Entry 4OS2 (X-ray diffraction, 1.79 A resolution); this record covers chains A and B.

[Chain A]
Protein: Urokinase-type plasminogen activator
Organism: Homo sapiens
Notes: EC 3.4.21.73; fragment: catalytic domain
UniProt: P00749 (UROK_HUMAN); the construct lacks a stretch of the UniProt sequence and is renumbered around it, so the offset changes along the chain: 16-37 = UniProt 179-200; 38-60 = UniProt 205-227; 63-97 = UniProt 234-268; 98-110 = UniProt 271-283; 5 more segments
Amino-acid sequence (245 residues; row label = number of the first residue in the row; note: 1 number in that range is skipped by the numbering (no residue carries it; nothing is unmodelled there); a row labelled like 37A-37D holds insertion residues (37A, then the next letters in order)):
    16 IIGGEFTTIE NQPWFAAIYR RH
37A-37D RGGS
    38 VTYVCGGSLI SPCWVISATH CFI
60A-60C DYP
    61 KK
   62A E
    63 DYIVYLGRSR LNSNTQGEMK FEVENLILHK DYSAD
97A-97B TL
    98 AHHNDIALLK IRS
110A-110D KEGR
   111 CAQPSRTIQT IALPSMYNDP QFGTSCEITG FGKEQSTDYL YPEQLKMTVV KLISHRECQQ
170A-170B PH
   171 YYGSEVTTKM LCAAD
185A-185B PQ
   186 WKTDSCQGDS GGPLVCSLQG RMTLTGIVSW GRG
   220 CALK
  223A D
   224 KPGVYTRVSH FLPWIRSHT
Differences from the reference sequence: engineered mutation Ala122 (Cys299 in P00749), Gln145 (Asn322 in P00749)
Curated features (UniProtKB/Swiss-Prot):
  - active site (Charge relay system): His57, Asp102, Ser195
  - modified residue: Ser146 (Phosphoserine)
Disulfides: Cys42-Cys58, Cys50-Cys111, Cys136-Cys201, Cys168-Cys182, Cys191-Cys220

[Chain B]
Protein: bicyclic peptide UK602 (bicyclic 1)
Amino-acid sequence (14 residues; each row starts with the number of its first residue):
     1 GXLGRGCENH RCLX
Modified residues: 81S ((4S)-4,5-disulfanyl-L-norvaline) at position 2; NH2 (amino group) at position 14
Covalently attached groups: covalent link 81S_2-Cys7, 81S_2-Cys12

[Interface between chain A and chain B]
Residue-residue contacts - 35 pairs, chain A then chain B:
  Arg35(A) - Asn9(B)  hydrogen bond
  Val41(A) - Glu8(B)
  Val41(A) - Asn9(B)
  Cys42(A) - Glu8(B)
  His57(A) - Gly6(B)  hydrogen bond (side chain-backbone)
  His57(A) - Cys7(B)
  His57(A) - Glu8(B)  salt bridge
  His57(A) - His10(B)
  Cys58(A) - Asn9(B)  hydrogen bond (backbone-side chain)
  Ile60(A) - His10(B)
  Asp60A(A) - Asn9(B)
  Asp60A(A) - His10(B)
  Asp60A(A) - Arg11(B)  salt bridge
  Tyr60B(A) - Asn9(B)
  Tyr60B(A) - Arg11(B)
  Tyr64(A) - Asn9(B)  hydrogen bond
  His99(A) - Gly6(B)
  Asp189(A) - Arg5(B)  salt bridge
  Ser190(A) - Arg5(B)  hydrogen bond
  Cys191(A) - Arg5(B)
  Gln192(A) - Gly4(B)
  Gln192(A) - Arg5(B)
  Gln192(A) - Glu8(B)
  Gln192(A) - Leu13(B)
  Gly193(A) - Glu8(B)  hydrogen bond (backbone-side chain)
  Ser195(A) - Arg5(B)
  Ser195(A) - Gly6(B)  hydrogen bond (side chain-backbone)
  Ser195(A) - Glu8(B)  hydrogen bond
  Ser214(A) - Arg5(B)
  Ser214(A) - Gly6(B)  hydrogen bond (backbone-backbone)
  Trp215(A) - Arg5(B)
  Gly216(A) - Arg5(B)
  Gly218(A) - Arg5(B)  hydrogen bond (backbone-side chain)
  Cys220(A) - Arg5(B)
  Gly226(A) - Arg5(B)
Also at the interface, not in a pair above, chain A (28 interface residues in all): Phe59, Tyr151, Asp194, Val213, Arg217, Pro225
Also at the interface, not in a pair above, chain B (11 interface residues in all): 81S_2, Cys12

[In short]
The interface between chain A and chain B involves 28 residues on one side and 11 on the other, with 10
hydrogen bonds and 3 salt bridges. Polar contacts include His57(A)-Glu8(B), Asp60A(A)-Arg11(B) and
Asp189(A)-Arg5(B). From UniProt: 3 active-site residues on chain A.
Here chain A is Urokinase-type plasminogen activator (Homo sapiens) and chain B is bicyclic peptide UK602
(bicyclic 1). Entry 4OS2 (Crystal structure of urokinase-type plasminogen activator (uPA) complexed with
bicyclic peptide UK602 (bicyclic 1)) was determined by X-ray diffraction (same publication as 4OS1, 4OS4,
4OS5, 4OS6 and 4OS7).
